Entry 9BTU (electron microscopy, 3.68 A resolution); this record covers chains B and C of the 4 polymer chains in the assembly.

== Chain B ==
Protein: Amiloride-sensitive sodium channel subunit beta
From: Homo sapiens
Reference sequence: P51168 (SCNNB_HUMAN); residues 1-640 here = UniProt positions 1-640
Sequence (640 residues; numbered 1 to 640; the number before each row is that of its first residue):
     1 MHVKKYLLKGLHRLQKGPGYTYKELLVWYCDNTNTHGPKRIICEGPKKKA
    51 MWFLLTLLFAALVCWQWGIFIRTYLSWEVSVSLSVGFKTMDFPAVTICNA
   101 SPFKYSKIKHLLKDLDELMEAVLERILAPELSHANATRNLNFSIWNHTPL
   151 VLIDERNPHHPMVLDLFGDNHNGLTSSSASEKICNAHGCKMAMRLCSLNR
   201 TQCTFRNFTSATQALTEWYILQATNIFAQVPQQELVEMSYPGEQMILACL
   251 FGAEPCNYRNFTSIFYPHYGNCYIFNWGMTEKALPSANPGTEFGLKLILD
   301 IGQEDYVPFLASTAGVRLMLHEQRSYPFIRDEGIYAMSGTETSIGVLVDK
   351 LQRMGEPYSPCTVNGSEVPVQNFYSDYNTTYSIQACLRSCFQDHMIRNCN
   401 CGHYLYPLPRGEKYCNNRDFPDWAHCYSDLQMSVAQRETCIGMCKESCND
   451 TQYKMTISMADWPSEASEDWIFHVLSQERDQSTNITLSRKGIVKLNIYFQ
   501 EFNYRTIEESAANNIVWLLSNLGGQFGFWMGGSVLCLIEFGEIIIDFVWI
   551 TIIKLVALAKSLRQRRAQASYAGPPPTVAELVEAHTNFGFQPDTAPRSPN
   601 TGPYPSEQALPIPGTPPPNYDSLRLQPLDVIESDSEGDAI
Unresolved in the structure: 1-77, 168-178, 513-640
Disulfide bonds: Cys-98/Cys-272, Cys-184/Cys-189, Cys-196/Cys-203, Cys-249/Cys-256, Cys-361/Cys-448, Cys-386/Cys-444, Cys-390/Cys-440, Cys-399/Cys-426, Cys-401/Cys-415
Glycans and other covalent adducts: glycan linked to Asn-141; N-acetylglucosamine (NAG) linked to Asn-364, Asn-378, Asn-449
Curated features (UniProtKB/Swiss-Prot):
  - motif: Pro-616 to Tyr-620 (PY motif)
  - modified residue (Phosphoserine): Ser-633, Ser-635
  - glycosylation: Asn-260 (N-linked (GlcNAc...) asparagine)
  - natural variant: Gly-37 (G37S: In PHA1B2), Ser-82 (S82C: In BESC1), Pro-267 (P267L: In BESC1), Asn-288 (N288S: In BESC1), Gly-294 (G294S: In BESC1), Ala-311 (A311V: In a colorectal cancer sample), Ala-314 (A314V: In a breast cancer sample), Val-348 (V348M: In BESC1), Pro-369 (P369T: In BESC1), Leu-387 (L387V: In a breast cancer sample), Glu-539 (E539K: In BESC1), Arg-563 (R563Q: Associated with hypertension in South African Black), 4 further natural variant entries in UniProt
  - mutagenesis: Tyr-620 (Y620A: Loss of inhibition of the ENaC channel by NEDD4. Loss of ubiquitination by NEDD4L)

== Chain C ==
Protein: Amiloride-sensitive sodium channel subunit gamma
From: Homo sapiens
Reference sequence: P51170 (SCNNG_HUMAN); residue numbers follow UniProt; this construct covers 1-649
Sequence (649 residues; each row starts with the number of its first residue):
     1 MAPGEKIKAKIKKNLPVTGPQAPTIKELMRWYCLNTNTHGCRRIVVSRGR
    51 LRRLLWIGFTLTAVALILWQCALLVFSFYTVSVSIKVHFRKLDFPAVTIC
   101 NINPYKYSTVRHLLADLEQETREALKSLYGFPESRKRREAESWNSVSEGK
   151 QPRFSHRIPLLIFDQDEKGKARDFFTGRKRKVGGSIIHKASNVMHIESKQ
   201 VVGFQLCSNDTSDCATYTFSSGINAIQEWYKLHYMNIMAQVPLEKKINMS
   251 YSAEELLVTCFFDGVSCDARNFTLFHHPMHGNCYTFNNRENETILSTSMG
   301 GSEYGLQVILYINEEEYNPFLVSSTGAKVIIHRQDEYPFVEDVGTEIETA
   351 MVTSIGMHLTESFKLSEPYSQCTEDGSDVPIRNIYNAAYSLQICLHSCFQ
   401 TKMVEKCGCAQYSQPLPPAANYCNYQQHPNWMYCYYQLHRAFVQEELGCQ
   451 SVCKEACSFKEWTLTTSLAQWPSVVSEKWLLPVLTWDQGRQVNKKLNKTD
   501 LAKLLIFYKDLNQRSIMESPANSIEMLLSNFGGQLGLWMSCSVVCVIEII
   551 EVFFIDFFSIIARRQWQKAKEWWAWKQAPPCPEAPRSPQGQDNPALDIDD
   601 DLPTFNSALHLPPALGTQVPGTPPPKYNTLRLERAFSNQLTDTQMLDEL
Unresolved in the structure: 1-79, 133-152, 181-184, 190-191, 210-212, 522-649
Disulfide bonds: Cys-100/Cys-283, Cys-207/Cys-214, Cys-260/Cys-267, Cys-372/Cys-457, Cys-394/Cys-453, Cys-398/Cys-449, Cys-407/Cys-434, Cys-409/Cys-423
Glycans and other covalent adducts: N-acetylglucosamine (NAG) linked to Asn-248
Ligand contacts: N-acetylglucosamine (NAG; 2-acetamido-2-deoxy-beta-D-glucopyranose): Ala-419, Ala-420, Asn-421
Curated features (UniProtKB/Swiss-Prot):
  - motif: Pro-623 to Tyr-627 (PY motif)
  - site (Cleavage): Arg-138, Glu-139, Lys-181, Val-182
  - glycosylation (N-linked (GlcNAc...) asparagine): Asn-209, Asn-497
  - natural variant: Gly-58 (G58R: In a colorectal cancer sample), Gly-183 (G183S: In a patient with bronchiectasis), Glu-197 (E197K: In a patient with bronchiectasis), Trp-573 to Leu-649 (deletion: In LIDLS2)
  - mutagenesis: Tyr-627 (Y627A: Loss of ubiquitination by NEDD4L)

== Chain B / chain C interface ==
Residue-residue contacts (65; chain B residue first):
  Leu-83(B) / Ile-85(C)  hydrophobic
  Glu-120(B) / Lys-478(C)  salt bridge
  Leu-123(B) / Trp-479(C)  hydrophobic
  Leu-123(B) / Val-483(C)  hydrophobic
  Ile-126(B) / Trp-486(C)  hydrogen bond (backbone-side chain)
  Leu-127(B) / Pro-482(C)
  Leu-127(B) / Val-483(C)
  Cys-184(B) / Trp-486(C)
  Asn-185(B) / Trp-486(C)  hydrogen bond (side chain-backbone)
  Asn-185(B) / Gly-489(C)
  Asn-185(B) / Arg-490(C)  hydrogen bond
  His-187(B) / Arg-270(C)  hydrogen bond
  Thr-209(B) / Phe-261(C)
  Thr-209(B) / Ser-266(C)  hydrogen bond
  Ser-210(B) / Thr-259(C)
  Ser-210(B) / Phe-261(C)
  Ser-210(B) / Asp-487(C)
  Ala-211(B) / Val-483(C)  hydrophobic
  Ala-211(B) / Trp-486(C)  hydrophobic
  Ala-211(B) / Asp-487(C)  hydrogen bond (backbone-side chain)
  Thr-212(B) / Leu-480(C)
  Thr-212(B) / Val-483(C)
  Thr-212(B) / Leu-484(C)
  Thr-212(B) / Asp-487(C)  hydrogen bond (backbone-side chain)
  Gln-213(B) / Phe-261(C)
  Leu-215(B) / Val-483(C)  hydrophobic
  Thr-216(B) / Trp-479(C)
  Gln-303(B) / Gln-470(C)  hydrogen bond
  Gln-303(B) / Val-474(C)  hydrogen bond (side chain-backbone)
  Gln-303(B) / Val-475(C)
  Pro-308(B) / Val-475(C)  hydrophobic
  Pro-308(B) / Ser-476(C)
  Pro-308(B) / Trp-479(C)  hydrogen bond (backbone-side chain)
  Phe-309(B) / Trp-479(C)
  Ala-311(B) / Ser-473(C)  hydrogen bond (backbone-side chain)
  Ser-312(B) / Trp-471(C)
  Ser-312(B) / Pro-472(C)
  Ser-312(B) / Ser-473(C)  hydrogen bond (backbone-backbone)
  Thr-313(B) / Val-352(C)
  Thr-313(B) / Gln-470(C)
  Thr-313(B) / Trp-471(C)
  Ala-314(B) / Ala-469(C)
  Ala-314(B) / Gln-470(C)  hydrogen bond (backbone-backbone)
  Ala-314(B) / Ser-473(C)
  Arg-330(B) / Glu-303(C)  salt bridge
  Asp-331(B) / Gly-301(C)
  Ile-334(B) / Ser-467(C)
  Tyr-335(B) / Ser-354(C)
  Tyr-335(B) / Ser-467(C)
  Tyr-335(B) / Leu-468(C)
  Tyr-335(B) / Ala-469(C)  hydrophobic
  Ala-336(B) / Leu-468(C)
  Met-337(B) / Met-351(C)  hydrophobic
  Met-337(B) / Leu-468(C)
  Leu-351(B) / Val-87(C)  hydrophobic
  Arg-353(B) / Val-87(C)  hydrogen bond (side chain-backbone)
  Tyr-358(B) / His-88(C)
  Arg-437(B) / Asp-263(C)  salt bridge
  Arg-437(B) / Tyr-304(C)
  Glu-438(B) / Lys-91(C)  salt bridge
  Met-455(B) / Thr-465(C)
  Ile-457(B) / Thr-465(C)
  Ile-457(B) / Thr-466(C)
  Met-459(B) / Leu-468(C)  hydrophobic
  Glu-509(B) / Lys-86(C)
Other interface residues (no listed pair), chain B (48 interface residues in all): Ile-183, Ala-186, Met-191, Glu-304, Tyr-306, Glu-332, Asp-349, Ile-441, Lys-454, Lys-490, Ile-507
Other interface residues (no listed pair), chain C (45 interface residues in all): Val-83, Ser-298, Met-299, Ser-302, Phe-507, Lys-509, Arg-514

== Summary ==
The interface between chain B and chain C involves 48 residues on one side and 45 on the other; the contacts
include 14 hydrogen bonds and 4 salt bridges. Among the polar pairs are Glu-120(B)/Lys-478(C),
Arg-330(B)/Glu-303(C) and Arg-437(B)/Asp-263(C). Ligands of chain C: N-acetylglucosamine.
Here chain B is Amiloride-sensitive sodium channel subunit beta and chain C is Amiloride-sensitive sodium
channel subunit gamma, both from Homo sapiens. Entry 9BTU (Human SCNN1B-SCNN1G ENaC dimers) was determined by
electron microscopy, deposited together with 9BLR and 9BTG.
